PDB entry 9CR3 | electron microscopy, 3.18 A resolution | chains C and B of the 4 polymer chains in the assembly

Chain C (and B):
Molecule: NAD kinase
Organism: Homo sapiens
Notes: EC 2.7.1.23; chain B of this document is another copy of the same molecule, construct and numbering; everything in this record applies to it too
Reference sequence: O95544 (NADK_HUMAN); numbering as in UniProt (aligned over 1-446)
Sequence (477 residues; each row starts with the number of its first residue):
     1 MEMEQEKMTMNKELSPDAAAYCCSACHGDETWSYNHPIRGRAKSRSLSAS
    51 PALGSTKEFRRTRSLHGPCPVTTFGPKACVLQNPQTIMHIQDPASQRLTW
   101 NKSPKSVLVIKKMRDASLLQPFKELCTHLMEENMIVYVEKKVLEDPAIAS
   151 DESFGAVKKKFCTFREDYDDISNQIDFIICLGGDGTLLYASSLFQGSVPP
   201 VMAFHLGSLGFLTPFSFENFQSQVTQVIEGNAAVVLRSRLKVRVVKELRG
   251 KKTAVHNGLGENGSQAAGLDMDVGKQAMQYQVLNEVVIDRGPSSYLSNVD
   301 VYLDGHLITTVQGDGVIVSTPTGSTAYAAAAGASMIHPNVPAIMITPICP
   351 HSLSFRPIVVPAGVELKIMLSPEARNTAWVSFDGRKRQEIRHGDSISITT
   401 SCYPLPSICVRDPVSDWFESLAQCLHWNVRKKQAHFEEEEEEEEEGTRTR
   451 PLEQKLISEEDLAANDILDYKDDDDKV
Not modelled in the structure: 1-95, 167-171, 247-275, 431-477
Sequence notes: expression tag (447-477)
UniProt features mapped onto this chain:
  - modified residue (Phosphoserine): Ser46, Ser48, Ser50, Ser55, Ser64
What the authors report for this chain:
  - catalytic residues: Asp184 (proposed by the authors, not directly observed)
  - mutagenesis - R430A: unchanged stability
  - mutagenesis - W427G, R430A: abolished catalytic activity
  - mutagenesis - F436A: decreased catalytic activity
  - post-translational modification sites: Ser15, Arg39, Arg41, Arg45, Ser46, Ser48, Ser64

Chain C / chain B interface:
Pairs across the interface (20; chain C residue first):
  Gly291(C) - Gly291(B)
  Tyr295(C) - Gly384(B)
  Asp314(C) - Tyr327(B)  hydrogen bond
  Tyr327(C) - Asp314(B)  hydrogen bond
  Tyr327(C) - Cys349(B)  hydrophobic
  Ala330(C) - Cys349(B)
  Ala330(C) - Pro350(B)
  Met335(C) - Leu353(B)  hydrophobic
  Ile348(C) - Asp314(B)
  Ile348(C) - Cys349(B)  hydrophobic
  Cys349(C) - Tyr327(B)  hydrophobic
  Cys349(C) - Ala330(B)
  Cys349(C) - Ala331(B)  hydrophobic
  Cys349(C) - Ile348(B)  hydrophobic
  Pro350(C) - Ala330(B)
  His351(C) - Leu425(B)
  Gly384(C) - Tyr295(B)
  Arg385(C) - Tyr295(B)  hydrogen bond (backbone-side chain)
  Arg387(C) - Tyr295(B)
  Leu425(C) - His351(B)
Other interface residues (no listed pair), chain C (20 interface residues in all): Arg290, Ser294, Ala329, Ala331, Leu353, Ser381
Other interface residues (no listed pair), chain B (17 interface residues in all): Arg290, Ala329, Met335, Arg387

Overview:
20 residues of chain C and 17 residues of chain B are in contact, with 3 hydrogen bonds. Polar pairs include
Asp314(C)-Tyr327(B) and Arg385(C)-Tyr295(B). From the paper: the catalytic residue Asp184(C); W427G and R430A
of chain C abolish catalytic activity.
Chain C and chain B are both NAD kinase (Homo sapiens); the structure, CryoEM Structure of the human full
length NAD Kinase, was determined by electron microscopy, deposited together with 9CR4 and 9CRA.
